PDB entry 7VDM | electron microscopy, 2.98 A resolution | chains A and R of the 6 polymer chains in the assembly

# Chain A
Molecule: Guanine nucleotide-binding protein G(i) subunit alpha-1
Organism: Homo sapiens
Reference sequence: P63096 (GNAI1_HUMAN); numbering as in UniProt (aligned over 1-354)
Amino-acid sequence (354 residues; row label = number of the first residue in the row):
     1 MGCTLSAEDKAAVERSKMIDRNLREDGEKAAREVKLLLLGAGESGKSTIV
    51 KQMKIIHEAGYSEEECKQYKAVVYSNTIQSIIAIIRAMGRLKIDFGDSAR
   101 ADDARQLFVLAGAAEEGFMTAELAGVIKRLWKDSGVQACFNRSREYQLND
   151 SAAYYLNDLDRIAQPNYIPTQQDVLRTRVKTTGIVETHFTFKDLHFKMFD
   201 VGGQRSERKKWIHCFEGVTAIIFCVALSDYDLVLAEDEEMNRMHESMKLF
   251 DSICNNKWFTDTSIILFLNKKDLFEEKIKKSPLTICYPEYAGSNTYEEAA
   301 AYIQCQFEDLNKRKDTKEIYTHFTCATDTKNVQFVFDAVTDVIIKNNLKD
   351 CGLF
Unresolved in the structure: 1-4, 56-181, 234-240
Swiss-Prot annotation at these positions:
  - region: Lys35 to Thr48 (G1 motif), Asp173 to Thr181 (G2 motif), Phe196 to Arg205 (G3 motif), Ile265 to Asp272 (G4 motif), Thr324 to Thr329 (G5 motif)
  - binding site (GTP): Glu43 to Thr48, Ser151, Leu175 to Thr181, Asp200 to Gln204, Asn269 to Asp272, Ala326
  - binding site (Mg(2+)): Ser47, Thr181
  - modified residue: Arg178 (ADP-ribosylarginine), Gln204 (Deamidated glutamine), Cys351 (ADP-ribosylcysteine)
  - lipidation: Gly2 (N-myristoyl glycine), Cys3 (S-palmitoyl cysteine)

# Chain R
Molecule: Mas-related G-protein coupled receptor member X2
Organism: Homo sapiens
Reference sequence: Q96LB1 (MRGX2_HUMAN); residues 1-330 here = UniProt positions 1-330
Amino-acid sequence (330 residues; each row starts with the number of its first residue):
     1 MDPTTPAWGTESTTVNGNDQALLLLCGKETLIPVFLILFIALVGLVGNGF
    51 VLWLLGFRMRRNAFSVYVLSLAGADFLFLCFQIINCLVYLSNFFCSISIN
   101 FPSFFTTVMTCAYLAGLSMLSTVSTERCLSVLWPIWYRCRRPRHLSAVVC
   151 VLLWALSLLLSILEGKFCGFLFSDGDSGWCQTFDFITAAWLIFLFMVLCG
   201 SSLALLVRILCGSRGLPLTRLYLTILLTVLVFLLCGLPFGIQWFLILWIW
   251 KDSDVLFCHIHPVSVVLSSLNSSANPIIYFFVGSFRKQWRLQQPILKLAL
   301 QRALQDIAEVDHSEGCFRQGTPEMSRSSLV
Unresolved in the structure: 1-31, 285-330
Cystine bridges: Cys168-Cys180

# How chain A and chain R interact
Contacting residue pairs - 34 pairs, chain A then chain R:
  Glu28(A) - Arg143(R)  salt bridge
  Ala31(A) - Arg138(R)
  Arg32(A) - Arg138(R)
  Arg32(A) - Cys139(R)  hydrogen bond (side chain-backbone)
  Glu33(A) - Arg138(R)  hydrogen bond (backbone-side chain)
  Asp193(A) - Ile135(R)
  Asp193(A) - Arg140(R)
  Leu194(A) - Cys139(R)  hydrophobic
  Glu318(A) - Arg214(R)  salt bridge
  Glu318(A) - Gly215(R)
  Ile319(A) - Arg214(R)
  Tyr320(A) - Arg214(R)
  Asp341(A) - Arg214(R)
  Ile343(A) - Pro134(R)
  Ile343(A) - Ile135(R)  hydrophobic
  Ile343(A) - Arg138(R)
  Ile344(A) - Pro134(R)  hydrophobic
  Ile344(A) - Leu216(R)  hydrophobic
  Lys345(A) - Gly215(R)
  Asn347(A) - Ser130(R)  hydrogen bond (side chain-backbone)
  Asn347(A) - Pro134(R)  hydrogen bond (side chain-backbone)
  Asn347(A) - Tyr137(R)
  Leu348(A) - Val131(R)  hydrophobic
  Leu348(A) - Leu216(R)  hydrophobic
  Leu348(A) - Leu221(R)  hydrophobic
  Asp350(A) - Asn62(R)
  Asp350(A) - Phe64(R)
  Cys351(A) - Phe64(R)
  Cys351(A) - Arg127(R)  hydrogen bond (backbone-side chain)
  Cys351(A) - Tyr137(R)  hydrogen bond
  Leu353(A) - Arg127(R)
  Leu353(A) - Leu221(R)  hydrophobic
  Phe354(A) - Arg220(R)  hydrogen bond (backbone-side chain)
  Phe354(A) - Gly283(R)
Also at the interface, not in a pair above, chain A (26 interface residues in all): Val34, Lys192, Thr219, Phe336, Thr340, Asn346, Gly352
Also at the interface, not in a pair above, chain R (20 interface residues in all): Glu126, Pro217

# Overview
The interface between chain A and chain R involves 26 residues on one side and 20 on the other, with 7
hydrogen bonds and 2 salt bridges. Polar contacts include Glu28(A)-Arg143(R), Glu318(A)-Arg214(R) and
Arg32(A)-Cys139(R).
Here chain A is Guanine nucleotide-binding protein G(i) subunit alpha-1 and chain R is Mas-related G-protein
coupled receptor member X2, both from Homo sapiens. Entry 7VDM (Cryo-EM structure of pseudoallergen receptor
MRGPRX2 complex with substance P) was determined by electron microscopy (same publication as 7VDH, 7VDL, 7VUY,
7VUZ, 7VV0, 7VV3, 7VV4 and 7VV5).
